8DBW - chains G and H of the 22 polymer chains in the assembly; structure by electron microscopy, 4.10 A resolution (low resolution: residue-level contacts below are approximate; hydrogen-bond / salt-bridge calls are withheld).

Chain G:
Molecule: ATP synthase gamma chain
From: Escherichia coli
UniProt: C3SLA2 (C3SLA2_ECOLX); residues 1-284 here correspond to UniProt positions 2-285 (UniProt number = residue number + 1)
Amino-acid sequence (284 residues; each row starts with the number of its first residue):
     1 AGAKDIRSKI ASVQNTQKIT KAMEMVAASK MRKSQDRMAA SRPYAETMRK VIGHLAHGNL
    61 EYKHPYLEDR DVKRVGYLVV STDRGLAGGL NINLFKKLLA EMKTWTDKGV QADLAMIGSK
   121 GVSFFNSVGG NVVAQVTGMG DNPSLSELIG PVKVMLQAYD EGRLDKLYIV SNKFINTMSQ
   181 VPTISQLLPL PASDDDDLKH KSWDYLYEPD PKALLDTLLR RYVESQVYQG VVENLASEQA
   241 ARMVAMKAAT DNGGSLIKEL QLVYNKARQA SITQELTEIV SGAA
Construct notes: conflict Asp-5 (Glu6 in C3SLA2), Ala-87 (Cys88 in C3SLA2), Ala-112 (Cys113 in C3SLA2)

Chain H:
Molecule: ATP synthase epsilon chain
From: Escherichia coli
UniProt: A0A4V1DSB5 (A0A4V1DSB5_ECOLX); residues 3-136 here correspond to UniProt positions 4-137 (UniProt number = residue number + 1)
Amino-acid sequence (134 residues; row label = number of the first residue in the row):
     3 TYHLDVVSAE QQMFSGLVEK IQVTGSEGEL GIYPGHAPLL TAIKPGMIRI VKQHGHEEFI
    63 YLSGGILEVQ PGNVTVLADT AIRGQDLDEA RAMEAKRKAE EHISSSHGDV DYAQASAELA
   123 KAIAQLRVIE LTKK

Chain G / chain H interface:
Residue-residue contacts (75):
  Ala-40(G) / Glu-12(H)
  Pro-43(G) / Val-9(H)
  Pro-43(G) / Gln-14(H)
  Tyr-44(G) / Val-9(H)
  Tyr-44(G) / Ala-11(H)
  Thr-47(G) / Asp-7(H)
  Thr-47(G) / Val-9(H)
  Thr-47(G) / Thr-77(H)
  Thr-47(G) / Leu-79(H)
  Met-48(G) / Leu-79(H)
  Lys-50(G) / Asp-7(H)
  Val-51(G) / Glu-70(H)
  Val-51(G) / Leu-79(H)
  His-54(G) / Leu-42(H)
  His-54(G) / Glu-70(H)
  His-54(G) / Gln-72(H)
  His-54(G) / Pro-73(H)
  Leu-55(G) / Leu-42(H)
  Gly-58(G) / Gln-72(H)
  Asn-59(G) / Leu-41(H)
  Leu-60(G) / Pro-40(H)
  Leu-60(G) / Leu-41(H)
  Asp-197(G) / Gln-72(H)
  Leu-198(G) / Gln-72(H)
  Leu-198(G) / Pro-73(H)
  Leu-198(G) / Gly-74(H)
  Lys-199(G) / Pro-40(H)
  His-200(G) / Gly-37(H)
  His-200(G) / His-38(H)
  His-200(G) / Ala-39(H)
  His-200(G) / Gln-72(H)
  Lys-201(G) / Tyr-4(H)
  Lys-201(G) / Pro-36(H)
  Lys-201(G) / Gly-37(H)
  Lys-201(G) / His-38(H)
  Lys-201(G) / Ala-39(H)
  Lys-201(G) / Val-71(H)
  Lys-201(G) / Gln-72(H)
  Lys-201(G) / Pro-73(H)
  Lys-201(G) / Gly-74(H)
  Ser-202(G) / Ile-34(H)
  Ser-202(G) / Tyr-35(H)
  Ser-202(G) / Gly-37(H)
  Ser-202(G) / His-38(H)
  Ser-202(G) / Ala-39(H)
  Ser-202(G) / Val-71(H)
  Trp-203(G) / Leu-32(H)
  Trp-203(G) / Gly-33(H)
  Trp-203(G) / Ile-34(H)
  Trp-203(G) / Tyr-35(H)
  Trp-203(G) / His-38(H)
  Trp-203(G) / Ala-39(H)
  Trp-203(G) / Leu-41(H)
  Trp-203(G) / Val-71(H)
  Asp-204(G) / Ala-39(H)
  Asp-204(G) / Pro-40(H)
  Asp-204(G) / Leu-41(H)
  Tyr-205(G) / Thr-26(H)
  Tyr-205(G) / Gly-27(H)
  Tyr-205(G) / Leu-32(H)
  Tyr-205(G) / Ile-34(H)
  Tyr-205(G) / Leu-41(H)
  Tyr-205(G) / Leu-42(H)
  Tyr-205(G) / Thr-43(H)
  Tyr-205(G) / Ala-44(H)
  Tyr-205(G) / Leu-69(H)
  Leu-206(G) / Leu-41(H)
  Leu-206(G) / Leu-42(H)
  Leu-206(G) / Thr-43(H)
  Tyr-207(G) / Leu-41(H)
  Glu-208(G) / Ser-28(H)
  Pro-209(G) / Ser-28(H)
  Pro-209(G) / Thr-43(H)
  Leu-214(G) / Ala-44(H)
  Leu-218(G) / Ile-68(H)
Also at the interface, not in a pair above, chain H (33 interface residues in all): Gln-13, Glu-29

Summary:
27 residues of chain G face 33 of chain H across their interface.
Chain G is ATP synthase gamma chain and chain H is ATP synthase epsilon chain, both from Escherichia coli; the
structure, E. coli ATP synthase imaged in 10mM MgATP State3 "down" Fo classified, was determined by electron
microscopy together with 8DBP, 8DBQ, 8DBR, 8DBS, 8DBT, 8DBU and 8DBV from the same study.
